2OC9 - chain A; structure by X-ray diffraction, 2.59 A resolution.

[Chain A]
Molecule: Purine nucleoside phosphorylase
Source organism: Homo sapiens
Notes: EC 2.4.2.1; fragment: purine nucleoside phosphorylase
UniProt: P00491 (PNPH_HUMAN); residue numbers follow UniProt; this construct covers 1-289
Sequence (289 residues; numbered 1 to 289; the number before each row is that of its first residue):
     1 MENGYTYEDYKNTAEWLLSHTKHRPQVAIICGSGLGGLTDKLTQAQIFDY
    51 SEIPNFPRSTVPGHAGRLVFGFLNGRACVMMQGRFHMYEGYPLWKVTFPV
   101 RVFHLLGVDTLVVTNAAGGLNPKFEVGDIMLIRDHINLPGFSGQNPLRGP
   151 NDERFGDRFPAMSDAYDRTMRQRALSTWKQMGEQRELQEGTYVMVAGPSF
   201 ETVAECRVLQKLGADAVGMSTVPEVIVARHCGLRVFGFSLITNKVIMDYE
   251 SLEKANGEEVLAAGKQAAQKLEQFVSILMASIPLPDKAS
Disordered / not traced: 59-64, 285-289
Differences from the reference sequence: engineered mutation S51 (Gly in P00491), G257 (His in P00491)
Residues lining bound ligands: Forodesine (IMH; 1,4-dideoxy-4-aza-1-(S)-(9-deazahypoxanthin-9-yl)-D-ribitol): H86, Y88, A116, A117, G118, F159, F200, E201, V217, G218, M219, S220, T242, N243, V245, G257, V260
Swiss-Prot annotation at these positions:
  - binding site (phosphate): S33, H64, R84 to H86, A116, S220
  - binding site (a purine D-ribonucleoside): Y88, E201, M219, N243
  - site: N243 (Important for substrate specificity)
  - modified residue: M1 (N-acetylmethionine), S251 (Phosphoserine)
  - natural variant: S51 (G51S: this construct carries the variant), E89 (E89K: In PNPD), D128 (D128G: In PNPD), A174 (A174P: In PNPD), Y192 (Y192C: In PNPD), R234 (R234P: In PNPD)
  - mutagenesis: H64 (H64W: Reduces catalytic activity towards inosine), E201 (E201A/Q: Severe loss of catalytic activity), N243 (N243A: Reduces catalytic activity; N243D: Reduces catalytic activity towards inosine, hypoxanthine, guanosine and guanine. Increases catalytic activity towards adenosine and adenine)
From the paper describing this entry:
  - mutagenesis - H257G (32-fold): decreased catalytic activity
  - mutagenesis - H257G: decreased binding to Forodesine

[Overview]
Bound to chain A: Forodesine. UniProt lists 7 phosphate-binding residues, 4 purine D-ribonucleoside-binding
residues and 3 mutagenesis sites. The paper reports that H257G reduces catalytic activity; H257G reduces
binding to Forodesine.
Chain A is Purine nucleoside phosphorylase (Homo sapiens); the structure, Crystal structure of human purine
nucleoside phosphorylase mutant H257G with Imm-H, was determined by X-ray diffraction (same publication as
2OC4, 2ON6, 2A0W, 2A0X and 2A0Y).
